5ICS - chains D and F of the 4 polymer chains in the assembly; structure by X-ray diffraction, 1.52 A resolution.

Chain D (and F):
Molecule: 17-beta-hydroxysteroid dehydrogenase 14
Organism: Homo sapiens
Notes: EC 1.1.1.-; chain F of this document is another copy of the same molecule, construct and numbering; everything in this record applies to it too
UniProt: Q9BPX1 (DHB14_HUMAN); residues 1-270 here = UniProt positions 1-270
Amino-acid sequence (274 residues; numbered -1 to 272; the number before each row is that of its first residue; numbers below 1 keep their minus sign (Gly-1 is residue -1)):
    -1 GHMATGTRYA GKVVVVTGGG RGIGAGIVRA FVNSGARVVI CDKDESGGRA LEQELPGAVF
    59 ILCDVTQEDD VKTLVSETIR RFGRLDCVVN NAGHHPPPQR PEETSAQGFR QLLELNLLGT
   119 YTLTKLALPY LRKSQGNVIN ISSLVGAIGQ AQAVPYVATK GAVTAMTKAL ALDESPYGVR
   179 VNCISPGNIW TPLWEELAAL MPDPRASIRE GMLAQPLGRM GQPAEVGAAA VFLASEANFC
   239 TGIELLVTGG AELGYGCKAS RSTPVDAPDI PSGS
Unresolved in the structure: -1 to 3, 260-268, 271-272 (chain F: -1 to 3, 254-255, 263-272)
Construct notes: expression tag (-1 to 0, 271-272); conflict Ser205 (Thr in Q9BPX1)
Cystine bridges: Cys39-Cys61

Chain D / chain F interface:
Residue-residue contacts (62; chain D residue first):
  Arg6(D) with Arg6(F); Glu234(F), salt bridge
  Lys166(D) with Leu251(F)
  Leu170(D) with Pro214(F), hydrophobic; Leu251(F), hydrophobic; Gly252(F); Tyr253(F), hydrophobic
  Ser173(D) with Pro214(F), hydrogen bond (side chain-backbone)
  Asn186(D) with Phe237(F)
  Ile187(D) with Phe237(F), hydrophobic
  Gln213(D) with Phe237(F)
  Pro214(D) with Leu170(F), hydrophobic; Ser173(F), hydrogen bond (backbone-side chain)
  Arg217(D) with Asn236(F), hydrogen bond (side chain-backbone); Phe237(F)
  Met218(D) with Phe237(F)
  Gly219(D) with Phe237(F)
  Glu223(D) with Asn236(F); Phe237(F)
  Ala226(D) with Phe230(F); Glu234(F)
  Ala227(D) with Phe230(F), hydrophobic
  Phe230(D) with Ala226(F); Ala227(F), hydrophobic; Phe230(F), hydrophobic
  Glu234(D) with Arg6(F), salt bridge; Ala226(F)
  Asn236(D) with Leu215(F); Arg217(F), hydrogen bond (backbone-side chain); Glu223(F)
  Phe237(D) with Asn186(F); Gln213(F); Leu215(F), hydrophobic; Arg217(F); Met218(F); Gly219(F); Glu223(F); Val245(F); Thr246(F); Gly247(F), hydrogen bond (backbone-backbone)
  Cys238(D) with Leu244(F), hydrogen bond (side chain-backbone)
  Thr239(D) with Leu215(F); Gly247(F); Gly248(F); Leu251(F)
  Gly240(D) with Leu251(F)
  Ile241(D) with Leu243(F), hydrophobic; Leu244(F)
  Leu243(D) with Ile241(F), hydrophobic; Leu243(F), hydrophobic
  Leu244(D) with Cys238(F), hydrogen bond (backbone-side chain); Ile241(F)
  Val245(D) with Phe237(F)
  Thr246(D) with Phe237(F)
  Gly247(D) with Phe237(F), hydrogen bond (backbone-backbone); Thr239(F)
  Gly248(D) with Thr239(F)
  Leu251(D) with Lys166(F); Leu170(F), hydrophobic; Thr239(F); Gly240(F)
  Gly252(D) with Leu170(F)
Also at the interface, not in a pair above, chain D (34 interface residues in all): Ala169, Arg178, Leu215, Glu250
Also at the interface, not in a pair above, chain F (33 interface residues in all): Ala169, Ile187

In short:
The interface between chain D and chain F involves 34 residues on one side and 33 on the other, with 8
hydrogen bonds and 2 salt bridges. Polar contacts include Arg6(D)-Glu234(F), Ser173(D)-Pro214(F) and
Arg217(D)-Asn236(F).
Chain D and chain F are both 17-beta-hydroxysteroid dehydrogenase 14 (Homo sapiens); the structure, Crystal
structure of 17beta-hydroxysteroid dehydrogenase type 14 apoenzyme, was determined by X-ray diffraction (same
publication as 5HS6, 5ICM, 5JS6 and 5JSF).
